PDB entry 5OC5 | X-ray diffraction, 1.89 A resolution | chain A

Chain A:
Name: tRNA-dihydrouridine(20) synthase [NAD(P)+]-like
Organism: Homo sapiens
Notes: EC 1.3.1.-
UniProtKB: Q9NX74 (DUS2L_HUMAN); numbering as in UniProt (aligned over 338-450)
Sequence (120 residues; numbered 337 to 456; the number before each row is that of its first residue):
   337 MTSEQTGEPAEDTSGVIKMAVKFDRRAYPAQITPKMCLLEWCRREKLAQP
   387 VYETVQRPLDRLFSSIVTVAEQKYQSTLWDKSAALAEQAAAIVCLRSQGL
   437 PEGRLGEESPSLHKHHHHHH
Disordered / not traced: 337-348, 442-456
Sequence notes: initiating methionine (337); engineered mutation Ala419 (Lys in Q9NX74), Ala420 (Lys in Q9NX74); expression tag (451-456)
From the paper describing this entry:
  - mutagenesis - R362A: unchanged binding to tRNA
  - mutagenesis - R361A/R362A (6-fold): decreased binding to tRNA
  - specificity-determining residues: Gln367

Summary:
From the paper: R361A/R362A reduce binding to tRNA; the specificity determinant Gln367.
Chain A is tRNA-dihydrouridine(20) synthase [NAD(P)+]-like (Homo sapiens); the structure, Crystal structure of
human tRNA-dihydrouridine(20) synthase dsRBD K419A-K420A mutant, was determined by X-ray diffraction,
deposited together with 5OC4 and 5OC6.
